PDB entry 3WPC | X-ray diffraction, 1.60 A resolution | chains A and B of the 4 polymer chains in the assembly

# Chain A (and B)
Name: Toll-like receptor 9
From: Equus caballus
Notes: chain B of this document is another copy of the same molecule, construct and numbering; everything in this record applies to it too
UniProtKB: Q2EEY0 (Q2EEY0_HORSE); numbering as in UniProt (aligned over 26-817)
Chain sequence (802 residues; each row starts with the number of its first residue):
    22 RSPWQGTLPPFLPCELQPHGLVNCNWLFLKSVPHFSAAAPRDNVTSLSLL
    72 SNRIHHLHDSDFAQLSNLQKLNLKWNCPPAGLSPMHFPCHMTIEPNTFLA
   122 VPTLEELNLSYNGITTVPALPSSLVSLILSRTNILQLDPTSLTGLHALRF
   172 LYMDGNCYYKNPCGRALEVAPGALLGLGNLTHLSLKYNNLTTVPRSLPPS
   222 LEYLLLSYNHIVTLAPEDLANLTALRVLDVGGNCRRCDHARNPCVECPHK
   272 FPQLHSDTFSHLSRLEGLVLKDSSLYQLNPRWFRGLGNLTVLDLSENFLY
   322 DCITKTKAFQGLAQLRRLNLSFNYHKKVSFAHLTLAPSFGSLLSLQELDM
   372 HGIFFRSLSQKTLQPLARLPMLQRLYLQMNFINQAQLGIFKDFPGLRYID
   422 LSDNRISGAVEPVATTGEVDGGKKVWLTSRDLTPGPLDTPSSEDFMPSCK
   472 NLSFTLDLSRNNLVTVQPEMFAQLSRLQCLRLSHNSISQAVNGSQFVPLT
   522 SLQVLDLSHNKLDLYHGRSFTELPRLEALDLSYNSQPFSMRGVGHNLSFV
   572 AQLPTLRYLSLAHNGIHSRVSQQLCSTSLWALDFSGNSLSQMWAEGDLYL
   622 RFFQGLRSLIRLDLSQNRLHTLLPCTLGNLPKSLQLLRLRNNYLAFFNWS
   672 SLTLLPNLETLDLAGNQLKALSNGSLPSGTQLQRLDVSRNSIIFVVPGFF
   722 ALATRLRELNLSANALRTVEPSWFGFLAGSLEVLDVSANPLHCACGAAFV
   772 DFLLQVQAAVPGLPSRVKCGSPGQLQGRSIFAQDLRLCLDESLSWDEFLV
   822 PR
Disordered / not traced: 22-27, 433-463, 767, 807-823 (chain B: 22-27, 433-462, 807-823)
Disulfides: Cys35-Cys45, Cys98-Cys110, Cys178-Cys184, Cys255-Cys268, Cys258-Cys265, Cys470-Cys500, Cys764-Cys790
Glycans and other covalent adducts: N-acetylglucosamine (NAG) linked to Asn200, Asn210, Asn242, Asn513, Asn567, Asn694, Asn731
Differences from the reference sequence: expression tag (22-25, 818-823)
UniProt features mapped onto this chain:
  - binding site (DNA): Trp47 to Lys51, Ser72 to His77, Tyr132, Arg152, Tyr179 to Lys181, Tyr208, Arg262
  - lipidation (S-palmitoyl cysteine): Cys258, Cys265
  - glycosylation (N-linked (GlcNAc...) asparagine): Asn64, Asn129, Asn200, Asn210, Asn242, Asn309, Asn340, Asn472, Asn513, Asn567, Asn669, Asn694, Asn731

# Interface between chain A and chain B
Contacting residue pairs (74; chain A residue first):
  Pro105(A) - Thr642(B)
  Pro105(A) - Leu644(B)
  Met106(A) - Thr642(B)
  Met106(A) - Leu643(B)
  Met106(A) - Leu644(B)  hydrophobic
  His107(A) - Leu644(B)
  Tyr180(A) - Glu616(B)  hydrogen bond
  Lys181(A) - Ala615(B)  hydrogen bond (side chain-backbone)
  His260(A) - Gly563(B)  hydrogen bond (side chain-backbone)
  His260(A) - Arg590(B)  hydrogen bond (backbone-side chain)
  Arg262(A) - Arg590(B)
  Arg262(A) - Gln612(B)
  Arg262(A) - Glu616(B)
  Arg262(A) - Leu619(B)
  Asn263(A) - Glu616(B)
  Asn263(A) - Leu619(B)
  Pro264(A) - Glu616(B)
  Pro264(A) - Leu619(B)  hydrophobic
  Phe343(A) - Arg562(B)
  Phe343(A) - Gly563(B)
  Met400(A) - Met561(B)  hydrophobic
  Met400(A) - Arg562(B)
  Phe402(A) - Met561(B)  hydrophobic
  Asp424(A) - Met561(B)
  Arg481(A) - Gln557(B)
  Arg481(A) - Ser560(B)
  Asn483(A) - Ser509(B)
  Val485(A) - Val485(B)  hydrophobic
  His505(A) - Lys532(B)  hydrogen bond (backbone-side chain)
  His505(A) - Gln557(B)
  Asn506(A) - Lys532(B)  hydrogen bond (backbone-side chain)
  Ser507(A) - Ser507(B)
  Ser507(A) - Lys532(B)
  Ser509(A) - Asn483(B)
  Lys532(A) - His505(B)  hydrogen bond (side chain-backbone)
  Lys532(A) - Asn506(B)  hydrogen bond (side chain-backbone)
  Lys532(A) - Ser507(B)
  Gln557(A) - Arg481(B)
  Gln557(A) - His505(B)
  Ser560(A) - Arg481(B)
  Met561(A) - Met400(B)
  Met561(A) - Asp424(B)
  Arg562(A) - Phe343(B)
  Arg562(A) - Met400(B)
  Gly563(A) - His260(B)  hydrogen bond (backbone-side chain)
  Gly563(A) - Phe343(B)
  Arg590(A) - His260(B)  hydrogen bond (side chain-backbone)
  Arg590(A) - Arg262(B)
  Gln612(A) - Arg262(B)
  Ala615(A) - Lys181(B)  hydrogen bond (backbone-side chain)
  Glu616(A) - Tyr180(B)  hydrogen bond
  Glu616(A) - Arg262(B)  salt bridge
  Glu616(A) - Asn263(B)
  Glu616(A) - Pro264(B)
  Leu619(A) - Arg262(B)
  Leu619(A) - Asn263(B)
  Leu619(A) - Pro264(B)
  Thr642(A) - Met106(B)
  Leu643(A) - Met106(B)
  Phe667(A) - Met106(B)  hydrophobic
  Ile714(A) - Gln797(B)
  Ala736(A) - Gln797(B)  hydrogen bond (backbone-side chain)
  Arg738(A) - Gly791(B)
  Arg738(A) - Ser792(B)
  Arg738(A) - Pro793(B)
  Arg738(A) - Gly794(B)
  Arg738(A) - Gln797(B)
  Gly791(A) - Arg738(B)
  Ser792(A) - Arg738(B)
  Pro793(A) - Arg738(B)
  Gly794(A) - Arg738(B)
  Gln797(A) - Ile714(B)
  Gln797(A) - Ala736(B)  hydrogen bond (side chain-backbone)
  Gln797(A) - Arg738(B)
Also at the interface, not in a pair above, chain A (50 interface residues in all): Ala261, Asp534, Val564, Ser589, Gly617, Leu644, Pro645, Gly798
Also at the interface, not in a pair above, chain B (48 interface residues in all): Pro105, His107, Ala261, Phe402, Asp534, Val564, Gly617, Phe667, Gly798

# In short
50 residues of chain A face 48 of chain B across their interface; the contacts include 14 hydrogen bonds and 1
salt bridge. Polar contacts include Glu616(A)-Arg262(B), Tyr180(A)-Glu616(B) and Lys181(A)-Ala615(B).
N-acetylglucosamine is covalently linked to Asn200(A), Asn210(A), Asn242(A), Asn513(A), Asn567(A) and
Asn694(A) and 1 more.
Both chains are Toll-like receptor 9 (Equus caballus). Entry 3WPC (Crystal structure of horse TLR9 in complex
with agonistic DNA1668_12mer) was determined by X-ray diffraction together with 3WPD, 3WPE, 3WPH and 3WPI from
the same study.
